5F7Q - chains C and E of the 6 polymer chains in the assembly; structure by X-ray diffraction, 2.40 A resolution.

== Chain C (and E) ==
Molecule: Lmo0178 protein
Source organism: Listeria monocytogenes serovar 1/2a (strain ATCC BAA-679 / EGD-e)
Notes: chain E of this document is another copy of the same molecule, construct and numbering; everything in this record applies to it too
UniProtKB: Q8YAF1 (Q8YAF1_LISMO); numbering as in UniProt (aligned over 1-404)
Amino-acid sequence (407 residues; numbered -2 to 404; the number before each row is that of its first residue; numbers below 1 keep their minus sign (Ser-2 is residue -2)):
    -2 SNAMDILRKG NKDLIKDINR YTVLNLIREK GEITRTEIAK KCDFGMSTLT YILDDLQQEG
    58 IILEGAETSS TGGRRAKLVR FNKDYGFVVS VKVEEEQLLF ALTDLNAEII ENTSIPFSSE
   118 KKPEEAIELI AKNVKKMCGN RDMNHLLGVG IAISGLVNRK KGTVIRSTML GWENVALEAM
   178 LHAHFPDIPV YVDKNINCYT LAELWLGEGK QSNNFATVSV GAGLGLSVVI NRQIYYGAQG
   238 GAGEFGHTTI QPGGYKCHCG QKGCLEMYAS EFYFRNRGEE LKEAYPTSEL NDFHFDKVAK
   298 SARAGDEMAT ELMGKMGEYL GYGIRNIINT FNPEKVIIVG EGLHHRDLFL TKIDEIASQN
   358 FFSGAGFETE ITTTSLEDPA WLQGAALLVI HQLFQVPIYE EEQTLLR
Unresolved in the structure: -2 to 2, 279-288, 398-404 (chain E: -2 to 1, 398-404)
Differences from the reference sequence: expression tag (-2 to 0)
Ion coordination: Zn2+: His244, Cys254, Cys256, Cys261
Small-molecule neighbours:
  - polyethylene glycol fragment (7PE; 2-(2-(2-(2-(2-(2-ethoxyethoxy)ethoxy)ethoxy)ethoxy)ethoxy)ethanol): Phe242, Thr245, Thr246, Ile247, Pro249, Tyr319, Asn323
  - PG5 (1-methoxy-2-[2-(2-methoxy-ethoxy]-ethane): Arg156, Lys157, Tyr188, Leu198, Tyr233, Gln236, Gly237, Leu385, His388, Gln389

== How chain C and chain E interact ==
Contacting residue pairs (108; chain C residue first):
  Leu4(C) with Ile15(E), hydrophobic
  Arg5(C) with Ile15(E)
  Lys6(C) with Asn16(E); Cys39(E); Asp40(E), salt bridge; Phe41(E)
  Gly7(C) with Ile12(E); Asn16(E), hydrogen bond (backbone-side chain)
  Asn8(C) with Ile12(E)
  Leu11(C) with Ile15(E), hydrophobic
  Ile12(C) with Gly7(E); Asn8(E); Lys9(E); Ile12(E), hydrophobic
  Ile15(C) with Arg5(E); Gly7(E); Leu11(E), hydrophobic
  Asn16(C) with Lys6(E); Gly7(E), hydrogen bond (side chain-backbone)
  Cys39(C) with Lys6(E)
  Asp40(C) with Lys6(E), hydrogen bond (backbone-side chain)
  Phe41(C) with Lys6(E)
  Leu153(C) with Phe358(E), hydrophobic; Ala362(E), hydrophobic
  Ile162(C) with Phe364(E), hydrophobic
  Arg163(C) with Phe358(E); Gly361(E); Ala362(E)
  Asn211(C) with Ala235(E)
  Ile227(C) with Tyr232(E); Tyr233(E); Gly234(E); Ala235(E)
  Tyr232(C) with Ile227(E); Tyr232(E), hydrophobic; Phe328(E), hydrogen bond (side chain-backbone)
  Tyr233(C) with Ile227(E)
  Gly234(C) with Ile227(E); Phe328(E); Asn329(E)
  Ala235(C) with Asn211(E); Ile227(E); Asn329(E), hydrogen bond (backbone-backbone); Glu331(E)
  Gln236(C) with Asn211(E); Glu331(E), hydrogen bond
  Gly238(C) with Asn329(E), hydrogen bond (backbone-side chain)
  Ala239(C) with Phe359(E)
  Gly240(C) with Asn326(E); Thr327(E)
  Glu241(C) with Asn326(E), hydrogen bond (backbone-backbone); Thr327(E); Phe358(E); Phe359(E)
  Phe242(C) with Thr327(E)
  His244(C) with Asn326(E), hydrogen bond (backbone-side chain); Phe358(E)
  Thr245(C) with Asn323(E); Asn326(E); Thr327(E)
  Thr246(C) with Arg322(E), hydrogen bond; Asn323(E), hydrogen bond (backbone-side chain)
  Pro249(C) with Tyr319(E)
  Cys256(C) with Phe358(E), hydrophobic
  Gln258(C) with Arg322(E); Asn326(E), hydrogen bond; Gln356(E); Asn357(E); Phe358(E), hydrogen bond (side chain-backbone)
  Tyr319(C) with Pro249(E)
  Arg322(C) with Thr246(E), hydrogen bond; Gln258(E)
  Asn323(C) with Thr245(E); Thr246(E), hydrogen bond (side chain-backbone)
  Asn326(C) with Gly240(E); Glu241(E), hydrogen bond (backbone-backbone); His244(E), hydrogen bond (side chain-backbone); Gln258(E), hydrogen bond
  Thr327(C) with Gly240(E); Glu241(E); Phe242(E); Thr245(E); Phe328(E)
  Phe328(C) with Tyr232(E), hydrogen bond (backbone-side chain); Gly234(E); Thr327(E); Phe328(E), hydrophobic
  Asn329(C) with Gly234(E); Ala235(E), hydrogen bond (backbone-backbone); Gly238(E), hydrogen bond (side chain-backbone); Ala239(E)
  Glu331(C) with Ala235(E); Gln236(E), hydrogen bond
  Gln356(C) with Gln258(E)
  Asn357(C) with Gln258(E)
  Phe358(C) with Arg163(E); Glu241(E); His244(E); Cys256(E), hydrophobic; Gln258(E), hydrogen bond (backbone-side chain)
  Phe359(C) with Ala239(E); Glu241(E)
  Gly361(C) with Arg163(E)
  Ala362(C) with Leu153(E), hydrophobic; Arg163(E)
  Phe364(C) with Ile162(E), hydrophobic
  Val393(C) with Leu4(E), hydrophobic
  Ile395(C) with Leu4(E), hydrophobic
Other interface residues (no listed pair), chain C (55 interface residues in all): Lys9, Val225, Asn228, Pro330, Tyr396
Other interface residues (no listed pair), chain E (54 interface residues in all): Asp2, Val225, Pro330, Val393, Ile395

== Overview ==
55 residues of chain C and 54 residues of chain E are in contact; the contacts include 23 hydrogen bonds and 1
salt bridge. Among the polar pairs are Lys6(C)-Asp40(E), Gly7(C)-Asn16(E) and Tyr232(C)-Phe328(E). Bound to
chain C: compound PG5 and polyethylene glycol fragment.
Both chains are Lmo0178 protein (Listeria monocytogenes serovar 1/2a (strain ATCC BAA-679 / EGD-e)). Entry
5F7Q (ROK repressor Lmo0178 from Listeria monocytogenes bound to operator) was determined by X-ray
diffraction.
